Entry 8FPS (electron microscopy, 2.38 A resolution); this record covers chains B and F of the 8 polymer chains in the assembly.

Chain B:
Protein: Glutamate receptor 2
Source organism: Rattus norvegicus
Notes: fragment: DYKDDDDK near the C-terminal is a FLAG epitope tag used for purification
UniProtKB: P19491 (GRIA2_RAT), isoform P19491-2; the construct has insertions or renumbered stretches relative to UniProt, so the offset changes along the chain: -20 to 847 = UniProt 1-868; 854-868 = UniProt 869-883
Amino-acid sequence (889 residues; numbered -20 to 868; the number before each row is that of its first residue; numbers below 1 keep their minus sign (Met-20 is residue -20)):
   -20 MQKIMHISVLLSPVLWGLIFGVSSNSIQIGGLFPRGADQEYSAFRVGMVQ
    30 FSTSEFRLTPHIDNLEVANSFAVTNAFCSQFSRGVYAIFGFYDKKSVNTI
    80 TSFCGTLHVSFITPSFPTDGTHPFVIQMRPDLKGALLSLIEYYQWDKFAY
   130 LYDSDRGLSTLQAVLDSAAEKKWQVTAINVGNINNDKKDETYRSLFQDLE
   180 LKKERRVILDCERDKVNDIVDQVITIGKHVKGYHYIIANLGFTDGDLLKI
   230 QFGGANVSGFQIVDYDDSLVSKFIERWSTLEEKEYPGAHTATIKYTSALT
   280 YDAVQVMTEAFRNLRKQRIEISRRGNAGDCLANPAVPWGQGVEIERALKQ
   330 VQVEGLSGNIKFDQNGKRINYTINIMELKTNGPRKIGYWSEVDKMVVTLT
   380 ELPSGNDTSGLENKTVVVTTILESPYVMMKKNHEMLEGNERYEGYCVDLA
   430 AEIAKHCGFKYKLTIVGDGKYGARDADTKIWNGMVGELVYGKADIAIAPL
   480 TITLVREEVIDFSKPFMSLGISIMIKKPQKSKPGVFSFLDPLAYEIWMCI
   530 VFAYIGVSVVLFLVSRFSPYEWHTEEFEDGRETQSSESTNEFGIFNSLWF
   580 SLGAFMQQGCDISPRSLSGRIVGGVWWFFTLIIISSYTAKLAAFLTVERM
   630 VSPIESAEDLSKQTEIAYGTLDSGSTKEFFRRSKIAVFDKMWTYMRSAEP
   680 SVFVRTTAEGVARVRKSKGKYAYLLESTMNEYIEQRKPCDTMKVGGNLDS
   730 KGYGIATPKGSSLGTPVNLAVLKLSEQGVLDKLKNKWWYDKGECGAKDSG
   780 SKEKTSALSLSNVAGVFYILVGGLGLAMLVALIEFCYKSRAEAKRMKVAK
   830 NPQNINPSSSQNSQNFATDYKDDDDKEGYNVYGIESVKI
Disordered / not traced: -20 to 506, 553-563, 626-783, 827-868
Construct notes: engineered mutation Lys619 (Asn640 in P19491); insertion (848-853); conflict Asp854 (Tyr869 in P19491)
UniProt features mapped onto this chain:
  - region: Ala846, Thr847, Lys855 to Gly862 (Required for interaction with IQSEC1)
  - binding site (L-glutamate): Pro478, Thr480, Arg485, Ser654, Thr655, Glu705
  - site: Arg453 (Interaction with the cone snail toxin Con-ikot-ikot), Ile633 (Crucial to convey clamshell closure to channel opening), Arg660 (Interaction with the cone snail toxin Con-ikot-ikot), Lys752 (Interaction with the cone snail toxin Con-ikot-ikot)
  - modified residue: Ser662 (Phosphoserine), Ser696 (Phosphoserine), Ser839 (Phosphoserine), Ser842 (Phosphoserine), Tyr861 (Phosphotyrosine), Ser865 (Phosphoserine)
  - lipidation (S-palmitoyl cysteine): Cys589, Cys815
  - glycosylation (N-linked (GlcNAc...) asparagine): Asn235, Asn349, Asn385, Asn392
Reported in the primary citation:
  - conformationally variable residues (helix shift): Thr617, Lys619

Chain F:
Protein: Voltage-dependent calcium channel gamma-2 subunit
Source organism: Mus musculus
UniProtKB: O88602 (CCG2_MOUSE); residues 1-323 here = UniProt positions 1-323
Amino-acid sequence (336 residues; row label = number of the first residue in the row):
     1 MGLFDRGVQMLLTTVGAFAAFSLMTIAVGTDYWLYSRGVCKTKSVSENET
    51 SEENEEVMTHSGLWRTCCLEGNFKGLCKQIDHFPEDADYEADTAEYFLRA
   101 VRASSIFPILSVILLFMGGLCIAASEFYKTRHNIILSAGIFFVSAGLSNI
   151 IGIIVYISANAGDPSKSDSKKNSYSYGWSFYFGALSFIIAEMVGVLAVHM
   201 FIDRHKQLRATARATDYLQASAITRIPSYRYRYQRRSRSSSRSTEPSHSR
   251 DASPVGVKGFNTLPSTEISMYTLSRDPLKAATTPTATYNSDRDNSFLQVH
   301 NCIQKDSKDSLHANTANRRTTPVGGRGGTETSQAPA
Disordered / not traced: 1-4, 43-55, 163-171, 213-336
Disulfides: Cys40-Cys68, Cys67-Cys77
Construct notes: engineered mutation Glu52 (Lys in O88602), Glu53 (Lys in O88602); expression tag (324-336)
UniProt features mapped onto this chain:
  - modified residue: Ser253 (Phosphoserine), Tyr271 (Phosphotyrosine), Thr321 (Phosphothreonine)
  - glycosylation: Asn48 (N-linked (GlcNAc...) asparagine)
  - mutagenesis: Thr321 (T321A: Abolishes phosphorylation; T321D/E: No interaction with DLG1 and DLG4), Val323 (V323A: No interaction with DLG1 and DLG4)

Chain B / chain F interface:
Contacting residue pairs (32; chain B residue first):
  Tyr523(B) with Tyr181(F), hydrogen bond
  Glu524(B) with Tyr174(F), hydrogen bond; Tyr176(F)
  Met527(B) with Phe180(F), hydrophobic
  Cys528(B) with Ile154(F), hydrophobic
  Phe531(B) with Ile150(F); Ile153(F), hydrophobic; Ala184(F), hydrophobic; Phe187(F)
  Ala532(B) with Ile150(F)
  Val538(B) with Val143(F), hydrophobic; Glu191(F); Val195(F), hydrophobic
  Val539(B) with Val143(F), hydrophobic
  Phe541(B) with Val198(F), hydrophobic; His199(F)
  Leu542(B) with Ile140(F), hydrophobic; Val143(F), hydrophobic; Val198(F), hydrophobic
  Arg545(B) with Ile202(F)
  Phe546(B) with Leu136(F), hydrophobic; Phe201(F)
  Pro548(B) with His205(F); Arg209(F), hydrogen bond (backbone-side chain)
  Trp551(B) with Ile202(F), hydrophobic; Lys206(F); Arg209(F)
  His552(B) with Arg209(F)
  Ser565(B) with Lys206(F), hydrogen bond; Arg209(F)
  Ile573(B) with Val195(F), hydrophobic; His199(F)
Interface residues without a listed pair, chain B (19 interface residues in all): Ile534, Gly535
Interface residues without a listed pair, chain F (25 interface residues in all): Leu147, Ile157, Ile188, Met192

Overview:
19 residues of chain B and 25 residues of chain F are in contact; the contacts include 4 hydrogen bonds. Among
the polar pairs are Tyr523(B)-Tyr181(F), Glu524(B)-Tyr174(F) and Pro548(B)-Arg209(F). Curated annotation
(UniProt) lists 6 L-glutamate-binding residues on chain B; 2 mutagenesis sites on chain F. From the paper:
conformational variability at Thr617(B) and Lys619(B).
Here chain B is Glutamate receptor 2 (Rattus norvegicus) and chain F is Voltage-dependent calcium channel
gamma-2 subunit (Mus musculus). Entry 8FPS (GluA2 flip Q isoform N619K mutant of AMPA receptor in complex with
gain-of-function TARP gamma-2, with ...) was determined by electron microscopy (same publication as 8FP4,
8FP9, 8FPG, 8FQ1, 8FQ5, 8FQB and 8FQF).
